PDB entry 6ZVP | electron microscopy, 4.00 A resolution | chains D and C of the 4 polymer chains in the assembly

== Chain D (and C) ==
Name: Tyrosine 3-monooxygenase
Organism: Homo sapiens
Notes: EC 1.14.16.2; chain C of this document is another copy of the same molecule, construct and numbering; everything in this record applies to it too
Reference sequence: P07101 (TY3H_HUMAN); residues 40-497 here correspond to UniProt positions 71-528 (UniProt number = residue number + 31)
Amino-acid sequence (458 residues; row label = number of the first residue in the row):
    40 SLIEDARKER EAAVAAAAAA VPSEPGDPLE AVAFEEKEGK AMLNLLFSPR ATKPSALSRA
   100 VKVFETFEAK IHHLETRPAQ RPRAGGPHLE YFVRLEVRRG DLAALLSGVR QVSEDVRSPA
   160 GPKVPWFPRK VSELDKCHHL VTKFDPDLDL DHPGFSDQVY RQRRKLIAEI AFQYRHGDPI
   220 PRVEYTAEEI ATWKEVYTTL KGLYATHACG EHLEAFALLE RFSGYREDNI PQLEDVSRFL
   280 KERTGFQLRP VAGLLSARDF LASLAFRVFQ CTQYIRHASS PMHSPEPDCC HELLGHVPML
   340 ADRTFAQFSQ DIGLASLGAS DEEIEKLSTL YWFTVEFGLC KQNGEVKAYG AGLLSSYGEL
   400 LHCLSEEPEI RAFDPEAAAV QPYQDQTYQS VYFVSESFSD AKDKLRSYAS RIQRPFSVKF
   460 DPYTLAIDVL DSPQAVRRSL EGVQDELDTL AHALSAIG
Differences from the reference sequence: conflict Met81 (Val112 in P07101)
UniProt features mapped onto this chain:
  - binding site (Fe cation): His330, His335, Glu375
  - site: Asp424 (Important for substrate specificity)
  - modified residue (Phosphoserine): Ser40, Ser471
Bound ions: Fe ion: His330, His335, Glu375 (together with L-dopamine)
Small-molecule neighbours: L-dopamine (LDP): Leu41, Asp44, Phe299, Phe308, Pro326, His330, His335, Tyr370, Glu375, Ala390
What the authors report for this chain:
  - post-translational modification sites: Ser40 (citing earlier work)
  - specificity-determining residues: Asp424 (citing earlier work)
  - disease-associated variants - R297W, T368M: decreased stability (proposed by the authors, not directly observed)

== Chain D / chain C interface ==
Pairs across the interface (19):
  Thr91(D) with Glu107(C)
  Ser94(D) with Lys101(C), hydrogen bond (backbone-side chain); Glu104(C), hydrogen bond
  Ser97(D) with Ser97(C); Lys101(C), hydrogen bond
  Lys101(D) with Ser94(C), hydrogen bond (side chain-backbone); Ser97(C), hydrogen bond
  Glu104(D) with Ser94(C), hydrogen bond
  Glu107(D) with Thr91(C)
  Lys109(D) with Arg120(C)
  His112(D) with Thr115(C)
  Leu113(D) with Leu113(C), hydrophobic; Glu114(C); Thr115(C), hydrogen bond (backbone-backbone)
  Glu114(D) with Leu113(C)
  Thr115(D) with His112(C); Leu113(C), hydrogen bond (backbone-backbone)
  Arg120(D) with Lys109(C)
  Leu493(D) with Leu493(C), hydrophobic
Also at the interface, not in a pair above, chain D (20 interface residues in all): Lys92, Val100, Ile110, His111, Arg116, Pro117, Glu135
Also at the interface, not in a pair above, chain C (20 interface residues in all): Lys92, Val100, Ile110, His111, Arg116, Pro117, Glu135

== Overview ==
The chain D/chain C interface involves 20 residues from each chain; the contacts include 8 hydrogen bonds.
Among the polar pairs are Ser94(D)-Lys101(C), Ser94(D)-Glu104(C) and Ser97(D)-Lys101(C). Chain D binds
L-dopamine. From UniProt: 3 Fe cation-binding residues on chain D. From the paper: R297W and T368M of chain D
reduce stability; the specificity determinant Asp424(D).
Both chains are Tyrosine 3-monooxygenase (Homo sapiens). Entry 6ZVP (Atomic model of the EM-based structure of
the full-length tyrosine hydroxylase in complex with dopamine (residues ...) was determined by electron
microscopy.
